4DBG - chains A and B; structure by X-ray diffraction, 2.71 A resolution.

# Chain A
Molecule: RanBP-type and C3HC4-type zinc finger-containing protein 1
From: Homo sapiens
Notes: EC 6.3.2.-; fragment: Ub-like domain, residues 37-137
UniProtKB: Q9BYM8 (HOIL1_HUMAN); numbering as in UniProt (aligned over 37-137)
Sequence (105 residues; numbered 33 to 137; the number before each row is that of its first residue):
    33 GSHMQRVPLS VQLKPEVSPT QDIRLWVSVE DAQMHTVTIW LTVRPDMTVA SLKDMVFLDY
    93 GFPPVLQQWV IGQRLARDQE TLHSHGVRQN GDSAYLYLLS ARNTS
Not modelled in the structure: 33-51, 134-137
Differences from the reference sequence: expression tag (33-36)
UniProt features mapped onto this chain:
  - modified residue: S50 (Phosphoserine)

# Chain B
Molecule: RING finger protein 31
From: Homo sapiens
Notes: EC 6.3.2.-; fragment: Ub-associated domain, residues 480-636
UniProtKB: Q96EP0 (RNF31_HUMAN); residues 480-636 here = UniProt positions 480-636
Sequence (162 residues; each row starts with the number of its first residue):
   475 GPLGSRQDKM REEGLQLVSM IREGEAAGAC PEEIFSALQY SGTEVPLQWL RSELPYVLEM
   535 VAELAGQQDP GLGAFSCQEA RRAWLDRHGN LDEAVEECVR TRRRKVQELQ SLGFGPEEGS
   595 LQALFQHGGD VSRALTELQR QRLEPFRQRL WDSGPEPTPS WD
Not modelled in the structure: 475-481, 628-636
Disulfides: C504-C551
Differences from the reference sequence: expression tag (475-479)
Reported in the primary citation:
  - mutagenesis - R485A, R496A, M534A, L565A: unchanged binding to RanBP-type and C3HC4-type zinc finger-containing protein 1 (chain A)
  - mutagenesis - Q613A/L617A: decreased signaling

# Chain A / chain B interface
Pairs across the interface - 29 pairs, chain A then chain B:
  R56(A) - L586(B)
  V61(A) - F620(B)
  E62(A) - F620(B)
  D63(A) - F620(B)
  D63(A) - R623(B)  salt bridge
  Q65(A) - R623(B)
  M66(A) - R623(B)
  H67(A) - F620(B)
  V69(A) - L617(B)  hydrophobic
  V69(A) - F620(B)  hydrophobic
  T70(A) - R616(B)
  I71(A) - Q613(B)
  I71(A) - L617(B)  hydrophobic
  W72(A) - L586(B)
  W72(A) - Q613(B)  hydrogen bond (backbone-side chain)
  D91(A) - R614(B)  hydrogen bond (backbone-side chain)
  Y92(A) - T610(B)
  Y92(A) - Q613(B)  hydrogen bond
  Y92(A) - R614(B)
  Y92(A) - L617(B)  hydrophobic
  Y92(A) - R621(B)
  F94(A) - L617(B)  hydrophobic
  F94(A) - R621(B)
  F94(A) - L624(B)  hydrophobic
  P95(A) - W625(B)  hydrophobic
  L131(A) - L624(B)
  S132(A) - R623(B)
  S132(A) - L624(B)
  A133(A) - L624(B)  hydrogen bond (backbone-backbone)
Also at the interface, not in a pair above, chain A (22 interface residues in all): T68, G93, L98, L130
Also at the interface, not in a pair above, chain B (12 interface residues in all): L609
The authors on this interface:
  - hot spots on chain B (mutagenesis) - Q613A, L617A, L617A/F620A, F620A, R623A: abolished binding to RanBP-type and C3HC4-type zinc finger-containing protein 1 (chain A)

# In short
Chain A and chain B form an interface of 22 and 12 residues respectively, with 4 hydrogen bonds and 1 salt
bridge. Polar contacts include D63(A)-R623(B), W72(A)-Q613(B) and D91(A)-R614(B). From the paper: Q613A, L617A
and L617A/F620A of chain B, among others, abolish binding to RanBP-type and C3HC4-type zinc finger-containing
protein 1 (chain A); Q613A/L617A of chain B reduce signaling; 10 substitutions were tested in all.
Chain A is RanBP-type and C3HC4-type zinc finger-containing protein 1 and chain B is RING finger protein 31,
both from Homo sapiens; the structure, Crystal structure of HOIL-1L-UBL complexed with a HOIP-UBA derivative,
was determined by X-ray diffraction.
